PDB entry 8BH3 | electron microscopy, 4.55 A resolution (low resolution: residue-level contacts below are approximate; hydrogen-bond / salt-bridge calls are withheld) | chains S and j of the 18 polymer chains in the assembly

Chain S:
Name: DNA-dependent protein kinase catalytic subunit
Organism: Homo sapiens
Notes: EC 2.7.11.1
Reference sequence: P78527 (PRKDC_HUMAN); numbering as in UniProt (aligned over 1-4128)
Amino-acid sequence (4128 residues; numbered 1 to 4128; the number before each row is that of its first residue):
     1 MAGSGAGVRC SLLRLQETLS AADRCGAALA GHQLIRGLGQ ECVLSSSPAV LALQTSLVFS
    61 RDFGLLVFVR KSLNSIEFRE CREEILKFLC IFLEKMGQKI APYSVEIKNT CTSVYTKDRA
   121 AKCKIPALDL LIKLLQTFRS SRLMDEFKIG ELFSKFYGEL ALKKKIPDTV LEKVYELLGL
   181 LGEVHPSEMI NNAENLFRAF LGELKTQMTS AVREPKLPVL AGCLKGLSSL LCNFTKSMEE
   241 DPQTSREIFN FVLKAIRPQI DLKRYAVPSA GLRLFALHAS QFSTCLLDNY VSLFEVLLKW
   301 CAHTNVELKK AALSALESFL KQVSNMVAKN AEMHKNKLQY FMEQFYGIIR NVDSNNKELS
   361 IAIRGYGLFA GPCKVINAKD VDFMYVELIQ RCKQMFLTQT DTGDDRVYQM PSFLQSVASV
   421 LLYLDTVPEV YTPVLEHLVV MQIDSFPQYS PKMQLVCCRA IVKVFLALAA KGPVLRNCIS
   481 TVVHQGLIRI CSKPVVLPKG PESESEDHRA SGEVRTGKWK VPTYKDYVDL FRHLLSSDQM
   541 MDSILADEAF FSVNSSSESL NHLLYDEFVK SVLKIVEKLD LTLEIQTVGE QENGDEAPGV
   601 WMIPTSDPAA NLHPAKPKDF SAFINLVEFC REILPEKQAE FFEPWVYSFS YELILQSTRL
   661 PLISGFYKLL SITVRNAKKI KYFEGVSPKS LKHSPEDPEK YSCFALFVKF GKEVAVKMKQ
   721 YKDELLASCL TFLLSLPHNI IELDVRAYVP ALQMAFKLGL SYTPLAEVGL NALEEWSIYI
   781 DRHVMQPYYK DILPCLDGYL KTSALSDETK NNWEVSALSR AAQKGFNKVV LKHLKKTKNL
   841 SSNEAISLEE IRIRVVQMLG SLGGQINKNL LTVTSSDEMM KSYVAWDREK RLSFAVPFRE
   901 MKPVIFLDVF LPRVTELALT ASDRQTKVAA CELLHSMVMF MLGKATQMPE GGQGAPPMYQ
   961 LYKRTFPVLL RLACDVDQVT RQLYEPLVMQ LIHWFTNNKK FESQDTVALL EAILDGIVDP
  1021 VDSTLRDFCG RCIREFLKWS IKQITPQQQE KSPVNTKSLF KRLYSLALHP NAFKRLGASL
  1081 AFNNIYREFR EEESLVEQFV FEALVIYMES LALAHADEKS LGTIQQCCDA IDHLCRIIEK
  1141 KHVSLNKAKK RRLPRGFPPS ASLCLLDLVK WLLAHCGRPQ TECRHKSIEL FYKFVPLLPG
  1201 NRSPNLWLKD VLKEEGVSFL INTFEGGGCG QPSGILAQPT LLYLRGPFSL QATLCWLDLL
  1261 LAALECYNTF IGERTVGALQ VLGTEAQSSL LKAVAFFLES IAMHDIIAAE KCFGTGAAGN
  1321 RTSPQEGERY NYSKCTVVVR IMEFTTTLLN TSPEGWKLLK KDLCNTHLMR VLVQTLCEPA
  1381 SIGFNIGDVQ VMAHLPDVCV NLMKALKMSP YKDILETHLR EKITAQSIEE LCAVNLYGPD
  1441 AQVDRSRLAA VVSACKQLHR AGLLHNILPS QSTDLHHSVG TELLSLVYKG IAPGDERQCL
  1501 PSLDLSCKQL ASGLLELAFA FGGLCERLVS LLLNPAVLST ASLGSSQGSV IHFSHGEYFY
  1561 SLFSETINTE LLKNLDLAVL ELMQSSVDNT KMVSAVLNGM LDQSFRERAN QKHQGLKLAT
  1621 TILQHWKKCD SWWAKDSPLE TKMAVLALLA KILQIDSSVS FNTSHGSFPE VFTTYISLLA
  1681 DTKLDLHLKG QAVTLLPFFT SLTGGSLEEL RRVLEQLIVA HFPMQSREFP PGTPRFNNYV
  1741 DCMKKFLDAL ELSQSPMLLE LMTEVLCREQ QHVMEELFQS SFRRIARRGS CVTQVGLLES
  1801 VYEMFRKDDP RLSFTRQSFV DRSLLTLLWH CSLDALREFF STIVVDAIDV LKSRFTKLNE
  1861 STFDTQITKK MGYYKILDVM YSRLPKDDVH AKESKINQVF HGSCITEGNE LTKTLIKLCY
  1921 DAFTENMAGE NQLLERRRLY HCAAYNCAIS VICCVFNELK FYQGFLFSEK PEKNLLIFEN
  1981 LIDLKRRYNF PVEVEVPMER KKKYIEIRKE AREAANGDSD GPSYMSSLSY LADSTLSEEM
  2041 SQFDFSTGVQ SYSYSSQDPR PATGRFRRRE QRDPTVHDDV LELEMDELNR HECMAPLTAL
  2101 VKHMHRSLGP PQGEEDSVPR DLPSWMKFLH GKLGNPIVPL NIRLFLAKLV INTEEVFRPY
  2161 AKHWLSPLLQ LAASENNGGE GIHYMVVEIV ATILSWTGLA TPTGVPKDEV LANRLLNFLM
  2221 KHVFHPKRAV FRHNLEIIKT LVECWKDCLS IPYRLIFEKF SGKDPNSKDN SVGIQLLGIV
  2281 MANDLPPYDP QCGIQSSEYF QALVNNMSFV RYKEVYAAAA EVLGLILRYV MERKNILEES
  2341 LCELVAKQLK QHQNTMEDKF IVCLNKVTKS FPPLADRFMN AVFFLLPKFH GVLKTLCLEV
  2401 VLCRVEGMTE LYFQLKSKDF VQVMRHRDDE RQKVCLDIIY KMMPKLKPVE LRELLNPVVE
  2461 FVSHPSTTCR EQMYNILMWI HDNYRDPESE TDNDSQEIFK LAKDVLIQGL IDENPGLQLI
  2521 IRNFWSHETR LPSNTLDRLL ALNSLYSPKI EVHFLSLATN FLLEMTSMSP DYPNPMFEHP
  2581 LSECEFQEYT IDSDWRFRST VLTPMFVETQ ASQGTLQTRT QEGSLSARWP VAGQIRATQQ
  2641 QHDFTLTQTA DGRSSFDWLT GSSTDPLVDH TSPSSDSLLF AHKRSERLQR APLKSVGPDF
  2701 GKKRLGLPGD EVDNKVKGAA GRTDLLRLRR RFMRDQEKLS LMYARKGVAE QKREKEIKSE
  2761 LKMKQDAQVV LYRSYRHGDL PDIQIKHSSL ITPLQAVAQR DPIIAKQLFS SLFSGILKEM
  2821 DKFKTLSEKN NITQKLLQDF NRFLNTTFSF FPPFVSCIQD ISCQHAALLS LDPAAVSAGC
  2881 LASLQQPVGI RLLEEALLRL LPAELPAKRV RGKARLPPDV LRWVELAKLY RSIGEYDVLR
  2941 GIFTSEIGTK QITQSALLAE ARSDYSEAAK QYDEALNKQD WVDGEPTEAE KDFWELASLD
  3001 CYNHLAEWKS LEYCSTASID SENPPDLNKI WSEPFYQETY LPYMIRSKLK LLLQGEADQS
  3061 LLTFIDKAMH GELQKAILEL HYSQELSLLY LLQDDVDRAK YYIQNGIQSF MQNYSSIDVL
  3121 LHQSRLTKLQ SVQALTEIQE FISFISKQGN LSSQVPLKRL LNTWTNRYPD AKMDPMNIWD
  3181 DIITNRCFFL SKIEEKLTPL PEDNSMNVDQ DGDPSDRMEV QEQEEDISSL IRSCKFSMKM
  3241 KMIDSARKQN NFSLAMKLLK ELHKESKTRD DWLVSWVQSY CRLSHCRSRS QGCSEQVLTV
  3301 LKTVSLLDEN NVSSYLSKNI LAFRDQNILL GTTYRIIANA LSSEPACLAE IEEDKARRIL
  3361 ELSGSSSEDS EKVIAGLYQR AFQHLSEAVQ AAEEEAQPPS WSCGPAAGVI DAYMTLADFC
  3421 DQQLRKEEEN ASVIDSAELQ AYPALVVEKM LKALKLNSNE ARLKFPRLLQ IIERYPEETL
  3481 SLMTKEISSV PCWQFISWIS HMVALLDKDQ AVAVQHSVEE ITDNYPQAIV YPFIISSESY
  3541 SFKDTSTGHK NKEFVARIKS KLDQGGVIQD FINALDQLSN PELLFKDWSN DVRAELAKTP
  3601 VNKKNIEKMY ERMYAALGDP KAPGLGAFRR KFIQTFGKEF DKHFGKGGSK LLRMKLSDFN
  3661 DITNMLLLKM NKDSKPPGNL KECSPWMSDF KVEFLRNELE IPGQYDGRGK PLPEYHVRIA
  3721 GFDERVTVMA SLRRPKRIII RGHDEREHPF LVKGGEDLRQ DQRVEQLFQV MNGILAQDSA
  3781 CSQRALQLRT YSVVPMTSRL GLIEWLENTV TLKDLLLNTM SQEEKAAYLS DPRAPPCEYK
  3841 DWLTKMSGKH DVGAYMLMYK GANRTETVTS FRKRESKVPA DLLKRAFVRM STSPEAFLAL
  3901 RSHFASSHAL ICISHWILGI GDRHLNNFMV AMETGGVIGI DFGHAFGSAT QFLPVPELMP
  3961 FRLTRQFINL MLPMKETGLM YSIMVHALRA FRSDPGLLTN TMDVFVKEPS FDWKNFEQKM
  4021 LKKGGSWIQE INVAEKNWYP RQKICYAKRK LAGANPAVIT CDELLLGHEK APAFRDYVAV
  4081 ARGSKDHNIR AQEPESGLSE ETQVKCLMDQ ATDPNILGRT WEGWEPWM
Not modelled in the structure: 1-9, 254-258, 350-355, 398-406, 499-518, 548-558, 587-609, 686-696, 804-825, 841-846, 872-878, 1241-1248, 1314-1321, 1493-1501, 1539-1552, 1700-1706, 1807-1814, 1853-1861, 1886-1908, 1927-1933, 1964-2033, 2051-2089, 2109-2119, 2177-2178, 2487-2490, 2604-2720, 2902-2915, 3023-3028, 3198-3225, 3365-3367, 3396-3406, 3430-3440, 3540-3544, 3598-3600, 3648-3656, 3844-3850, 3992-3995, 4016-4037
Curated features (UniProtKB/Swiss-Prot):
  - region: Leu-1503 to Leu-1538 (Interaction with C1D), Glu-2737 to Gln-2765 (May split the end of the DNA molecule, with the two strands separating around the region), Val-3728 to Arg-3734 (G-loop), Gly-3919 to Asn-3927 (Catalytic loop), Gly-3939 to Thr-3964 (Activation loop)
  - site: Asp-2020, Gly-2021 (Cleavage)
  - modified residue: Lys-117 (N6-acetyllysine), Ser-511 (Phosphoserine), Ser-687 (Phosphoserine), Lys-828 (N6-acetyllysine), Ser-841 (Phosphoserine), Ser-893 (Phosphoserine), Ser-1065 (Phosphoserine), Lys-1209 (N6-acetyllysine), Lys-1970 (N6-acetyllysine), Ser-2056 (Phosphoserine), Lys-2259 (N6-acetyllysine), Thr-2535 (Phosphothreonine), Thr-2609 (Phosphothreonine), Ser-2612 (Phosphoserine), Thr-2638 (Phosphothreonine), Thr-2647 (Phosphothreonine), Ser-2789 (Phosphoserine), Ser-3205 (Phosphoserine), Lys-3241 (N6-acetyllysine), Lys-3260 (N6-acetyllysine) and 6 more in UniProt
  - natural variant: Lys-263 (K263N: In a lung adenocarcinoma sample), Gly-500 (G500S: In a metastatic melanoma sample), Arg-1136 (R1136H: In a colorectal adenocarcinoma sample), Arg-1447 (R1447M: In a lung squamous cell carcinoma sample), Ala-1680 (A1680V: In a metastatic melanoma sample), Ser-2810 (S2810N: In a metastatic melanoma sample), Gly-2941 (G2941A: In a lung neuroendocrine carcinoma sample), Leu-3062 (L3062R: In IMD26), Ala-3574 (A3574V: In IMD26)
  - mutagenesis: Leu-1510 (L1510P: Loss of interaction with C1D), Glu-1516 to Leu-1517 (Loss of interaction with C1D), Thr-2609 (T2609A: Leads to radiation sensitivity and impaired DSB joining. Gives rise to reduced phosphorylation; when associated with A-2612), Ser-2612 (S2612A: Reduced phosphorylation; when associated with A-2609), Thr-2638 (T2638A: Alleviates phosphorylation, leaves a fully active enzyme with compromised cellular resistance to ionizing radiation without affecting DNA end joining; when associated with A-2647), Thr-2647 (T2647A: Alleviates phosphorylation, leaves a fully active enzyme with compromised cellular resistance to ionizing radiation without affecting DNA end joining; when associated with A-2638)

Chain j:
Molecule: 25-nt DNA strand
Sequence (25 nucleotides; row label = number of the first residue in the row):
    14 TAATAATAGT TTTTAGTTTA TTGGG

Interface between chain S and chain j:
Contacting residue pairs (11; chain S residue first):
  Cys-123(S) with DG22(j)
  Lys-124(S) with DG22(j); DT23(j)
  Asp-168(S) with DA21(j); DG22(j)
  Thr-169(S) with DA21(j)
  Leu-262(S) with DA19(j)
  Tyr-2312(S) with DA16(j); DT17(j)
  Lys-2313(S) with DA16(j); DT17(j)
Interface residues without a listed pair, chain S (10 interface residues in all): Val-170, Pro-218, Lys-263
Interface residues without a listed pair, chain j (7 interface residues in all): DT20

Summary:
10 residues of chain S and 7 residues of chain j are in contact. From UniProt: 7 mutagenesis sites on chain S.
Here chain S is DNA-dependent protein kinase catalytic subunit (Homo sapiens) and chain j is a 25-nt DNA
strand. Entry 8BH3 (DNA-PK Ku80 mediated dimer bound to PAXX) was determined by electron microscopy (same
publication as 8ASC, 7ZYG, 8BHV, 8BHY and 7ZWA).
